Entry 2FEQ (X-ray diffraction, 2.44 A resolution); this record covers chains L and H of the 3 polymer chains in the assembly.

== Chain L ==
Name: Thrombin light chain
Organism: Homo sapiens
Notes: EC 3.4.21.5
Reference sequence: P00734 (THRB_HUMAN); the construct lacks a stretch of the UniProt sequence, so the offset changes along the chain: 1-14 = UniProt 336-349; 15-17 = UniProt 361-363
Amino-acid sequence (36 residues; numbered 1 to 17 plus 19 insertion-coded residues; the number before each row is that of its first residue; a row labelled like 14A-14K holds insertion residues (14A, then the next letters in order)):
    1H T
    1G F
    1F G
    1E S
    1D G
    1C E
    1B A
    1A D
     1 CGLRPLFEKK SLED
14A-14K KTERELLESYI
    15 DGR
Unresolved in the structure: 1H, 1G, 1F, 1E, 1D, 1C, 16-17

== Chain H ==
Name: Thrombin heavy chain
Organism: Homo sapiens
Notes: EC 3.4.21.5
Reference sequence: P00734 (THRB_HUMAN); the construct lacks a stretch of the UniProt sequence and is renumbered around it, so the offset changes along the chain: 16-36 = UniProt 364-384; 37-60 = UniProt 386-409; 61-77 = UniProt 419-435; 78-97 = UniProt 437-456; 7 more segments
Amino-acid sequence (259 residues; each row starts with the number of its first residue; note: 3 numbers in that range are skipped by the numbering (no residue carries them; nothing is unmodelled there); a row labelled like 60A-60I holds insertion residues (60A, then the next letters in order)):
    16 IVEGSDAEIG MSPWQVMLFR K
   36A S
    37 PQELLCGASL ISDRWVLTAA HCLL
60A-60I YPPWDKNFT
    61 ENDLLVRIGK HSRTRYE
   77A R
    78 NIEKISMLEK IYIHPRYNWR
   97A E
    98 NLDRDIALMK LKKPVAFSDY IHPVCLPDRE TA
129A-129C ASL
   130 LQAGYKGRVT GWGNLKET
147A-147G WTANVGK
   150 GQPSVLQVVN LPIVERPVCK DSTRIRITDN MFCAG
  184A Y
   185 KP
186A-186D DEGK
   187 RGDACEGDSG GPFVMKSP
204A-204B FN
   205 NRWYQMGIVS WGE
   219 GCD
  221A R
   222 DGKYGFYTHV FRLKKWIQKV IDQFGE
Unresolved in the structure: 147A-147G, 246-247
Disulfides: Cys42-Cys58, Cys168-Cys182, Cys191-Cys220
Residues lining bound ligands: 34P (N-(carboxymethyl)-3-cyclohexyl-D-alanyl-N-({4-[(E)-amino(imino)methyl]-1,3-thiazol-2-yl}methyl)-L-prolinamide): His57, Tyr60A, Trp60D, Glu97A, Asn98, Leu99, Ile174, Asp189, Ala190, Cys191, Glu192, Ser195, Val213, Ser214, Trp215, Gly216, Glu217, Gly219, Cys220, Gly226

== How chain L and chain H interact ==
Residue-residue contacts (58):
  Cys1(L) - Pro120(H)
  Cys1(L) - Val121(H)
  Cys1(L) - Cys122(H)  disulfide
  Cys1(L) - Arg206(H)  hydrogen bond (backbone-side chain)
  Asp1A(L) - His119(H)  salt bridge
  Asp1A(L) - Arg206(H)
  Ala1B(L) - Arg206(H)  hydrogen bond (backbone-side chain)
  Gly2(L) - Pro120(H)  hydrogen bond (backbone-backbone)
  Gly2(L) - Val121(H)
  Gly2(L) - Cys122(H)  hydrogen bond (backbone-side chain)
  Gly2(L) - Arg206(H)
  Gly2(L) - Trp207(H)  hydrogen bond (backbone-backbone)
  Leu3(L) - His119(H)  hydrogen bond (backbone-side chain)
  Leu3(L) - Arg206(H)
  Arg4(L) - Gly25(H)
  Arg4(L) - Met26(H)  hydrogen bond (side chain-backbone)
  Arg4(L) - Pro28(H)
  Arg4(L) - Trp29(H)
  Arg4(L) - Arg137(H)
  Arg4(L) - Trp207(H)
  Pro5(L) - Ser115(H)
  Pro5(L) - Asp116(H)
  Pro5(L) - His119(H)
  Leu6(L) - Ile24(H)
  Leu6(L) - Asp116(H)
  Phe7(L) - Glu23(H)
  Phe7(L) - Ile24(H)
  Phe7(L) - Gly25(H)
  Phe7(L) - Met26(H)  hydrophobic
  Glu8(L) - Lys202(H)  salt bridge
  Glu8(L) - Asn205(H)
  Glu8(L) - Trp207(H)  hydrogen bond
  Lys9(L) - His119(H)
  Asp14(L) - Glu23(H)
  Asp14(L) - Met26(H)
  Asp14(L) - Arg137(H)  salt bridge
  Lys14A(L) - Glu23(H)  hydrogen bond (backbone-side chain)
  Thr14B(L) - Arg137(H)  hydrogen bond
  Thr14B(L) - Asn159(H)  hydrogen bond
  Glu14C(L) - Arg137(H)
  Glu14C(L) - Lys202(H)  salt bridge
  Glu14E(L) - Lys135(H)  salt bridge
  Glu14E(L) - Asn159(H)
  Glu14E(L) - Tyr184A(H)  hydrogen bond
  Glu14E(L) - Lys186D(H)  salt bridge
  Leu14F(L) - Lys135(H)
  Leu14F(L) - Asn159(H)
  Leu14F(L) - Trp207(H)  hydrophobic
  Ser14I(L) - Gly133(H)
  Ser14I(L) - Tyr134(H)
  Ser14I(L) - Lys135(H)  hydrogen bond (side chain-backbone)
  Tyr14J(L) - Tyr134(H)  hydrophobic
  Tyr14J(L) - Lys135(H)  hydrogen bond (side chain-backbone)
  Tyr14J(L) - Met201(H)
  Tyr14J(L) - Lys202(H)
  Tyr14J(L) - Pro204(H)  hydrophobic
  Ile14K(L) - Tyr134(H)
  Asp15(L) - Tyr134(H)
Also at the interface, not in a pair above, chain L (22 interface residues in all): Leu14G
Also at the interface, not in a pair above, chain H (27 interface residues in all): Tyr117, Gly136
Cross-chain cystine bridges: Cys1(L)-Cys122(H)

== Overview ==
The interface between chain L and chain H involves 22 residues on one side and 27 on the other; the contacts
include 1 disulfide bond, 14 hydrogen bonds and 6 salt bridges. Polar pairs include Asp1A(L)-His119(H),
Glu8(L)-Lys202(H) and Glu14E(L)-Lys135(H). Chain H binds compound 34P.
Chain L is Thrombin light chain and chain H is Thrombin heavy chain, both from Homo sapiens; the structure,
orally active thrombin inhibitors, was determined by X-ray diffraction together with 2FES from the same study.
